Entry 8UT4 (electron microscopy, 3.30 A resolution); this record covers chains C and D of the 8 polymer chains in the assembly.

[Chain C]
Name: Hemagglutinin HA1 chain
Source organism: Influenza A virus
UniProt: A0A6J3XHU5 (A0A6J3XHU5_9INFA); residues 10-333 here correspond to UniProt positions 17-340 (UniProt number = residue number + 7)
Amino-acid sequence (324 residues; each row starts with the number of its first residue):
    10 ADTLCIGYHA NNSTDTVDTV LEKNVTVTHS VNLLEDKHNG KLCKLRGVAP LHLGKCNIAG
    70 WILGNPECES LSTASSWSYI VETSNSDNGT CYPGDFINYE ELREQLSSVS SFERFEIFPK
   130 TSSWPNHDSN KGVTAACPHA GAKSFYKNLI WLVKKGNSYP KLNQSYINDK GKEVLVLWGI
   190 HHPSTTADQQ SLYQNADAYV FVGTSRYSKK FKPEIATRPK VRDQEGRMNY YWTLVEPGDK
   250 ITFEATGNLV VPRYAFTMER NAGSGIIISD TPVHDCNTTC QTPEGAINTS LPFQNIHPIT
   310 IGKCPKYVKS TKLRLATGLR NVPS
Unresolved in the structure: 10
Cystine bridges: Cys65-Cys77, Cys100-Cys146, Cys289-Cys313
Glycans and other covalent adducts: N-acetylglucosamine (NAG) linked to Asn21, Asn33, Asn97, Asn286, Asn297
Reported in the primary citation:
  - post-translational modification sites: Asn33

[Chain D]
Name: Hemagglutinin HA2 chain
Source organism: Influenza A virus
UniProt: A0A6G7M316 (A0A6G7M316_9INFA); residues -3 to 177 here correspond to UniProt positions 341-521 (UniProt number = residue number + 344)
Amino-acid sequence (250 residues; each row starts with the number of its first residue; numbers below 1 keep their minus sign (Ile-3 is residue -3)):
    -3 IQSRGLFGAI AGFIEGGWTG MVDGWYGYHH QNEQGSGYAA DLKSTQNAID KITNKVNSVI
    57 EKMNTQFTAV GKEFNHLEKR IENLNKKVDD GFLDIWTYNA ELLVLLENER TLDYHDSNVK
   117 NLYEKVRNQL KNNAKEIGNG CFEFYHKCDN TCMESVKNGT YDYPKYSEEA KLNREKIDGV
   177 KGALEVLFQG PGSHHHHHHH HLGGSGYIPE APRDGQAYVR KDGEWVLLST FLGSGGGLND
   237 IFEAQKIEWH
Unresolved in the structure: -3 to 9, 174-246
Construct notes: expression tag (178-246)
Cystine bridges: Cys144-Cys148
Glycans and other covalent adducts: N-acetylglucosamine (NAG) linked to Asn154

[How chain C and chain D interact]
Residue-residue contacts (118):
  Asp11(C) - Gln27(D)  hydrogen bond (backbone-backbone)
  Asp11(C) - Asn28(D)
  Asp11(C) - Phe140(D)  hydrogen bond (backbone-backbone)
  Asp11(C) - Cys144(D)  hydrogen bond (backbone-backbone)
  Asp11(C) - Met149(D)
  Thr12(C) - His25(D)
  Thr12(C) - Gln27(D)  hydrogen bond (backbone-backbone)
  Thr12(C) - Cys137(D)
  Thr12(C) - Phe138(D)
  Thr12(C) - Glu139(D)
  Thr12(C) - Met149(D)
  Leu13(C) - Tyr24(D)  hydrophobic
  Leu13(C) - His25(D)
  Leu13(C) - Cys137(D)
  Leu13(C) - Phe138(D)  hydrogen bond (backbone-backbone)
  Leu13(C) - Met149(D)  hydrophobic
  Leu13(C) - Val152(D)  hydrophobic
  Cys14(C) - Trp14(D)
  Cys14(C) - Tyr24(D)
  Cys14(C) - His25(D)  hydrogen bond (backbone-backbone)
  Cys14(C) - Gly136(D)  hydrogen bond (side chain-backbone)
  Cys14(C) - Cys137(D)
  Ile15(C) - Ile10(D)
  Ile15(C) - Trp14(D)
  Ile15(C) - Gly23(D)
  Ile15(C) - Tyr24(D)  hydrophobic
  Ile15(C) - Leu118(D)
  Ile15(C) - Tyr119(D)  hydrophobic
  Ile15(C) - Val122(D)  hydrophobic
  Ile15(C) - Gly136(D)  hydrogen bond (backbone-backbone)
  Ile15(C) - Phe138(D)  hydrophobic
  Gly16(C) - Trp14(D)
  Gly16(C) - Tyr22(D)
  Gly16(C) - Gly23(D)  hydrogen bond (backbone-backbone)
  Tyr17(C) - Ile10(D)
  Tyr17(C) - Gly12(D)
  Tyr17(C) - Gly13(D)
  Tyr17(C) - Trp14(D)  hydrogen bond (backbone-backbone)
  Tyr17(C) - Trp21(D)
  His18(C) - Trp14(D)
  His18(C) - Met17(D)  hydrogen bond (side chain-backbone)
  His18(C) - Val18(D)
  His18(C) - Gly20(D)
  His18(C) - Trp21(D)  hydrogen bond (backbone-backbone)
  Ala19(C) - Gly13(D)
  Ala19(C) - Trp14(D)  hydrogen bond (backbone-backbone)
  Ala19(C) - Thr15(D)
  Val26(C) - Asn104(D)
  Asp27(C) - Val100(D)
  Asp27(C) - Leu101(D)
  Asp27(C) - Asn104(D)  hydrogen bond (backbone-side chain)
  Thr28(C) - Leu101(D)
  Thr28(C) - Asn104(D)
  Thr28(C) - Glu105(D)
  Thr28(C) - Leu108(D)
  Val29(C) - Leu101(D)  hydrophobic
  Val29(C) - Leu102(D)  hydrophobic
  Val29(C) - Glu105(D)
  Leu30(C) - Glu105(D)
  Val34(C) - Leu108(D)  hydrophobic
  Val36(C) - Leu108(D)  hydrophobic
  His38(C) - Trp21(D)  hydrogen bond
  Val40(C) - Val52(D)  hydrophobic
  Leu42(C) - Val55(D)  hydrophobic
  Leu42(C) - Ile56(D)  hydrophobic
  Leu42(C) - Val100(D)  hydrophobic
  Leu54(C) - Phe63(D)  hydrophobic
  Arg55(C) - Phe63(D)
  Glu109(C) - Glu69(D)
  Glu109(C) - Asn71(D)
  Arg112(C) - Glu69(D)  salt bridge
  Glu113(C) - Lys68(D)
  Gly272(C) - Phe63(D)
  Ser273(C) - Ala65(D)
  Gly274(C) - Ala65(D)
  Ser299(C) - Ile56(D)
  Pro301(C) - Val55(D)
  Pro301(C) - Ile56(D)
  Pro301(C) - Met59(D)  hydrophobic
  Phe302(C) - Trp92(D)  hydrophobic
  Phe302(C) - Ala96(D)  hydrophobic
  Pro307(C) - Val66(D)
  Ile308(C) - Val66(D)
  Thr309(C) - Val66(D)  hydrogen bond (backbone-backbone)
  Ile310(C) - Ala65(D)  hydrophobic
  Ile310(C) - Val66(D)
  Gly311(C) - Thr64(D)  hydrogen bond (backbone-backbone)
  Lys312(C) - Thr61(D)
  Lys312(C) - Gln62(D)
  Lys312(C) - Phe63(D)
  Lys315(C) - Met59(D)
  Lys315(C) - Trp92(D)
  Tyr316(C) - Leu89(D)  hydrophobic
  Val317(C) - Thr93(D)
  Lys318(C) - Leu89(D)
  Lys318(C) - Thr93(D)  hydrogen bond (backbone-side chain)
  Ser319(C) - Glu97(D)  hydrogen bond
  Leu322(C) - Ala96(D)  hydrophobic
  Leu322(C) - Glu97(D)
  Leu322(C) - Val100(D)  hydrophobic
  Arg323(C) - Val100(D)
  Arg323(C) - Asn104(D)  hydrogen bond (backbone-side chain)
  Leu324(C) - Val52(D)  hydrophobic
  Leu324(C) - Glu103(D)
  Leu324(C) - Asn104(D)
  Ala325(C) - Asn104(D)  hydrogen bond (backbone-side chain)
  Ala325(C) - Thr107(D)
  Thr326(C) - Trp21(D)
  Thr326(C) - Ile48(D)
  Thr326(C) - His111(D)  hydrogen bond (backbone-side chain)
  Gly327(C) - Leu108(D)
  Gly327(C) - His111(D)  hydrogen bond (backbone-side chain)
  Leu328(C) - Trp21(D)  hydrophobic
  Leu328(C) - Tyr22(D)  hydrophobic
  Leu328(C) - His111(D)
  Arg329(C) - Leu108(D)
  Val331(C) - Gly12(D)
  Val331(C) - Gly13(D)  hydrogen bond (backbone-backbone)
Interface residues without a listed pair, chain C (56 interface residues in all): Asn20, Glu110, Ile277, Lys321, Pro332, Ser333
Interface residues without a listed pair, chain D (65 interface residues in all): His26, Glu29, Asn60, Gly67, Phe70, Glu74, Asp85, Asp109, Asp112, Val115, Asn135

[In short]
56 residues of chain C and 65 residues of chain D are in contact; the contacts include 24 hydrogen bonds and 1
salt bridge. Polar contacts include Arg112(C)-Glu69(D), Cys14(C)-Gly136(D) and His18(C)-Met17(D). Covalently
linked N-acetylglucosamine: at Asn21(C), Asn33(C), Asn97(C), Asn286(C) and Asn297(C). N-acetylglucosamine is
covalently linked to Asn154(D). From the paper: a modification site at Asn33(C).
Chain C is Hemagglutinin HA1 chain and chain D is Hemagglutinin HA2 chain, both from Influenza A virus; the
structure, CryoEM structure of A/Michigan/45/2015 H1 in complex with flu HA central stem VH1-18 antibody
09-1B12, was determined by electron microscopy together with 8UT6, 8UT7, 8UT8, 8UT9 and 8UWA from the same
study.
